PDB entry 6PUN | X-ray diffraction, 2.10 A resolution | chains A and B of the 3 polymer chains in the assembly

== Chain A ==
Protein: Fem-3 mRNA-binding factor 2
From: Caenorhabditis elegans
Reference sequence: Q09312 (FBF2_CAEEL); residue numbers follow UniProt; this construct covers 164-575
Sequence (413 residues; each row starts with the number of its first residue):
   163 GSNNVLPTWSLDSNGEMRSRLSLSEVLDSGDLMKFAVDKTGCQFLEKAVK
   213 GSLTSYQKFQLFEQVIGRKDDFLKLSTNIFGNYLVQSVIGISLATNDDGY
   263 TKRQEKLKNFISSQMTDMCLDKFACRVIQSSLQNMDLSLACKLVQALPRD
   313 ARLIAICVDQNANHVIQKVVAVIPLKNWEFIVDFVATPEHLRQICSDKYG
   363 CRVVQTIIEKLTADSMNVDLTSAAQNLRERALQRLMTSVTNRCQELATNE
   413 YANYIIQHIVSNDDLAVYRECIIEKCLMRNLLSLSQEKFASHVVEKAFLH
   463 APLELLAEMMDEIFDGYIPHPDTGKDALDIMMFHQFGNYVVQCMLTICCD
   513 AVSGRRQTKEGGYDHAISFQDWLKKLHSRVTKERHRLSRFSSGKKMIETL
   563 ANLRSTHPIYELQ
Disordered / not traced: 163-166, 376-381, 569-575
Construct notes: expression tag (163)
Curated features (UniProtKB/Swiss-Prot):
  - site: Tyr479 (Interacts with lst-1)
  - mutagenesis: Arg288 (R288A: Reduces RNA binding affinity; R288F/Y: Broadens binding specificity at specific nucleotide positions in the RNA target ...), Cys363 (C363A: Increases binding affinity for 8 nt target RNA by comparison with 9 nt target; when associated with only Y-364, or with Y-364 and A- or S-367 ...), Arg364 (R364Y: Abolishes binding affinity for both 8 and 9 nt target RNAs ...), Gln367 (Q367A/S: Increases binding specificity for 8 nt RNA target when associated with A- or S-363 and Y-364), Leu444 (L444A: Does not affect binding to lst-1), Gln448 (Q448G: Slightly reduces binding to lst-1), His454 (H454A: Reduces binding affinity to 9 nt target RNA; H454Y/F/W/N/R: Switches nucleotide specificity at positions +2 and +3 in the RNA target), Tyr479 to Thr485 (Abrogates binding to lst-1), Tyr479 (Y479A: Reduces thermal stability and disrupts interaction with lst-1; Y479G/A/V/Q/F/R: Abrogates binding to lst-1), Ile480 (I480A: Does not affect binding to lst-1), Pro481 (P481A: Does not affect binding to lst-1), His482 (H482A: Does not affect binding to lst-1), 4 further mutagenesis entries in UniProt
From the paper describing this entry:
  - mutagenesis - Y479F, Y479G, Y479Q, Y479R, Y479V: abolished binding to Lst-1
  - mutagenesis - L444A, I480A, T485A: unchanged binding to Lst-1
  - binding site for the 8-nt RNA strand (chain B): Gln329, Arg364

== Chain B ==
Molecule: 8-nt RNA strand
Sequence (8 nucleotides; each row starts with the number of its first residue):
     1 CUGUGAAU

== Interface between chain A and chain B ==
Pairs across the interface - 47 pairs, chain A then chain B:
  Ile241(A) - U8(B)  base contact
  Asn244(A) - U8(B)  hydrogen bond to the base
  Tyr245(A) - U8(B)  hydrogen bond to the base
  Gln248(A) - U8(B)  hydrogen bond to the base
  Lys284(A) - A7(B)  sugar contact
  Phe285(A) - U8(B)  base contact
  Cys287(A) - A7(B)  base contact
  Arg288(A) - A7(B)  hydrogen bond to the base
  Arg288(A) - U8(B)  base contact
  Gln291(A) - A7(B)  hydrogen bond to the base
  Gln322(A) - A7(B)  hydrogen bond to the phosphate
  Asn323(A) - A7(B)  hydrogen bond to the sugar
  Asn325(A) - A6(B)  base contact
  His326(A) - A6(B)  hydrogen bond to the sugar
  His326(A) - A7(B)  stacking on the base
  Gln329(A) - A6(B)  hydrogen bond to the base
  Lys360(A) - G5(B)  sugar contact
  Lys360(A) - A6(B)  salt bridge to the phosphate
  Lys360(A) - A7(B)  salt bridge to the phosphate
  Tyr361(A) - A6(B)  phosphate contact
  Tyr361(A) - A7(B)  hydrogen bond to the phosphate
  Cys363(A) - G5(B)  base contact
  Arg364(A) - G5(B)  base contact
  Arg364(A) - A6(B)  hydrogen bond to the base
  Gln367(A) - G5(B)  hydrogen bond to the base
  Glu412(A) - U4(B)  base contact
  Tyr413(A) - G5(B)  sugar contact
  Asn415(A) - U4(B)  hydrogen bond to the base
  Tyr416(A) - U4(B)  hydrogen bond to the base
  Tyr416(A) - G5(B)  stacking on the base
  Gln419(A) - U4(B)  hydrogen bond to the base
  Lys450(A) - G3(B)  hydrogen bond to the sugar
  Lys450(A) - U4(B)  salt bridge to the phosphate
  Phe451(A) - U4(B)  base contact
  Ser453(A) - G3(B)  hydrogen bond to the base
  His454(A) - G3(B)  hydrogen bond to the base
  His454(A) - U4(B)  stacking on the base
  Glu457(A) - G3(B)  hydrogen bond to the base
  Gln497(A) - U2(B)  base contact
  Phe498(A) - G3(B)  sugar contact
  Asn500(A) - U2(B)  hydrogen bond to the base
  Tyr501(A) - U2(B)  hydrogen bond to the base
  Tyr501(A) - G3(B)  stacking on the base
  Gln504(A) - U2(B)  hydrogen bond to the base
  Ser553(A) - U2(B)  hydrogen bond to the phosphate
  Ser554(A) - U2(B)  base contact
  Lys557(A) - U2(B)  hydrogen bond to the base
Also at the interface, not in a pair above, chain A (38 interface residues in all): Thr368

== In short ==
The interface between chain A and chain B involves 38 residues on one side and 7 on the other; the contacts
include 24 hydrogen bonds, 3 salt bridges and 4 aromatic stacking contacts. Polar pairs include
Asn244(A)-U8(B), Tyr245(A)-U8(B) and Gln248(A)-U8(B). From the paper: a binding site for the 8-nt RNA strand
(chain B) at Gln329(A) and Arg364(A); Y479F, Y479G and Y479Q of chain A, among others, abolish binding to
Lst-1; 8 substitutions were tested in all.
Here chain A is Fem-3 mRNA-binding factor 2 (Caenorhabditis elegans) and chain B is an 8-nt RNA strand. Entry
6PUN (Crystal structure of a ternary complex of FBF-2 with LST-1 (site B) and compact FBE RNA) was determined
by X-ray diffraction.
